4Q7J - chains A and C of the 4 polymer chains in the assembly; structure by X-ray diffraction, 2.90 A resolution.

== Chain A ==
Protein: Elongation factor Ts
From: Escherichia coli
Reference sequence: P0A6P1 (EFTS_ECOLI); residues 1-282 here correspond to UniProt positions 2-283 (UniProt number = residue number + 1)
Amino-acid sequence (282 residues; numbered 1 to 282; the number before each row is that of its first residue):
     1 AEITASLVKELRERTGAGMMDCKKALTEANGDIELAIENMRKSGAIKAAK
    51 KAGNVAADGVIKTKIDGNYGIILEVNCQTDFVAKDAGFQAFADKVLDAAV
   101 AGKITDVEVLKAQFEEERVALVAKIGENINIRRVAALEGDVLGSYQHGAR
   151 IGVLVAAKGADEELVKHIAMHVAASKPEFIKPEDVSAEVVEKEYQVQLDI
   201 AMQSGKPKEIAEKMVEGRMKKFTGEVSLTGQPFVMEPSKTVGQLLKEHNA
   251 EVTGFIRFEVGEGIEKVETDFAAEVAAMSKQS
Unresolved in the structure: 1-3, 282
UniProt features mapped onto this chain:
  - region: Thr79 to Val82 (Involved in Mg(2+) ion dislocation from EF-Tu)

== Chain C ==
Protein: Q beta replicase
From: Enterobacteria phage Qbeta
Reference sequence: Q8LTE0 (Q8LTE0_BPQBE); residues 1-588 here correspond to UniProt positions 2-589 (UniProt number = residue number + 1)
Amino-acid sequence (594 residues; row label = number of the first residue in the row):
     1 SKTASSRNSLSAQLRRAANTRIEVEGNLALSIANDLLLAYGQSPFNSEAE
    51 CISFSPRFDGTPDDFRINYLKAEIMSKYDDFSLGIDTEAVAWEKFLAAEA
   101 ECALTNARLYRPDYSEDFNFSLGESCIHMARRKIAKLIGDVPSVEGMLRH
   151 CRFSGGATTTNNRSYGHPSFKFALPQACTPRALKYVLALRASTHFDIRIS
   201 DISPFNKAVTVPKNSKTDRCIAIEPGWNMFFQLGIGGILRDRLRCWGIDL
   251 NDQTINQRRAHEGSVTNNLATVDLSAASDSISLALCELLLPPGWFEVLMD
   301 LRSPKGRLPDGSVVTYEKISSMGNGYTFELESLIFASLARSVCEILDLDS
   351 SEVTVYGDDIILPSCAVPALREVFKYVGFTTNTKKTFSEGPFRESCGKHY
   401 YSGVDVTPFYIRHRIVSPADLILVLNNLYRWATIDGVWDPRAHSVYLKYR
   451 KLLPKQLQRNTIPDGYGDGALVGSVLINPFAKNRGWIRYVPVITDHTRDR
   501 ERAELGSYLYDLFSRCLSESNDGLPLRGPSGCDSADLFAIDQLICRSNPT
   551 KISRSTGKFDIQYIACSSRVLAPYGVFQGTKVASLHEAHHHHHH
Unresolved in the structure: 1-7, 522-536, 570-594
Construct notes: expression tag (589-594)

== Chain A / chain C interface ==
Pairs across the interface - 16 pairs, chain A then chain C:
  Ser204(A) with Val404(C)
  Gly205(A) with Asp63(C)
  Lys206(A) with Asp63(C); Ile434(C)
  Pro207(A) with Asp63(C)
  Ile210(A) with Asp439(C)
  Met214(A) with Ile434(C), hydrophobic; Val437(C); Trp438(C); Pro440(C)
  Arg218(A) with Ile434(C); Asp435(C), salt bridge; Val437(C)
  Val234(A) with Trp486(C)
  Met235(A) with Trp486(C)
  Pro237(A) with Arg488(C)
Also at the interface, not in a pair above, chain A (14 interface residues in all): Ile200, Gln203, Lys213, Pro232
Also at the interface, not in a pair above, chain C (14 interface residues in all): Pro62, Arg441, Leu476, Asn483

== Summary ==
Chain A and chain C each contribute 14 residues to their interface, with 1 salt bridge. Its one salt-bridged
contact is Arg218(A)-Asp435(C).
Chain A is Elongation factor Ts (Escherichia coli) and chain C is Q beta replicase (Enterobacteria phage
Qbeta); the structure, Complex structure of viral RNA polymerase, was determined by X-ray diffraction.
